PDB entry 9C59 | electron microscopy, 4.30 A resolution (low resolution: residue-level contacts below are approximate; hydrogen-bond / salt-bridge calls are withheld) | chains B and M of the 14 polymer chains in the assembly

== Chain B ==
Molecule: AP-3 complex subunit beta-1
Source organism: Homo sapiens
Reference sequence: O00203 (AP3B1_HUMAN); residues 1-677 here = UniProt positions 1-677
Amino-acid sequence (677 residues; each row starts with the number of its first residue):
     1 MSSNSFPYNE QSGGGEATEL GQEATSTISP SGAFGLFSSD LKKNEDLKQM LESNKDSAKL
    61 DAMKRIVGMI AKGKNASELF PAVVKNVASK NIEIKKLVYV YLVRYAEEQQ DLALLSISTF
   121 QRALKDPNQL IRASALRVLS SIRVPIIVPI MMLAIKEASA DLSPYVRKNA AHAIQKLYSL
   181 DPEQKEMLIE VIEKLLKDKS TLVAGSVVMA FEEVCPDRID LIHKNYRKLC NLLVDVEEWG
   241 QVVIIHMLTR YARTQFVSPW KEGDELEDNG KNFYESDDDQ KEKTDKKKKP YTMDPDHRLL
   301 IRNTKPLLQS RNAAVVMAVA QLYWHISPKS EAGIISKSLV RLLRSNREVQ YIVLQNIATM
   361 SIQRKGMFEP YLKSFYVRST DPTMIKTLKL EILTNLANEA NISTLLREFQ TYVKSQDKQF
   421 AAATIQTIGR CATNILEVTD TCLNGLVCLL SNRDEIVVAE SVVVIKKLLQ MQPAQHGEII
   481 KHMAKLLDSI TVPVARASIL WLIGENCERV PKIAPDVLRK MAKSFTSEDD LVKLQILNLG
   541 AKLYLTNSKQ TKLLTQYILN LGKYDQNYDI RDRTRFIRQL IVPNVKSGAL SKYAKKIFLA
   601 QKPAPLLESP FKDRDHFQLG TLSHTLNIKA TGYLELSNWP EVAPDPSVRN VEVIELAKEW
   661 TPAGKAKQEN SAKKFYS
Unresolved in the structure: 1-34, 261-289, 651-677
Swiss-Prot annotation at these positions:
  - modified residue (Phosphoserine): S276, S609
  - natural variant: L390 to Q410 (deletion: In HPS2), L580 (L580R: In HPS2)

== Chain M ==
Molecule: AP-3 complex subunit mu-1
Source organism: Homo sapiens
Reference sequence: Q9Y2T2 (AP3M1_HUMAN); residue numbers follow UniProt; this construct covers 1-418
Amino-acid sequence (418 residues; numbered 1 to 418; the number before each row is that of its first residue):
     1 MIHSLFLINC SGDIFLEKHW KSVVSQSVCD YFFEAQEKAA DVENVPPVIS TPHHYLISIY
    61 RDKLFFVSVI QTEVPPLFVI EFLHRVADTF QDYFGECSEA AIKDNVVIVY ELLEEMLDNG
   121 FPLATESNIL KELIKPPTIL RSVVNSITGS SNVGDTLPTG QLSNIPWRRA GVKYTNNEAY
   181 FDVVEEIDAI IDKSGSTVFA EIQGVIDACI KLSGMPDLSL SFMNPRLLDD VSFHPCIRFK
   241 RWESERVLSF IPPDGNFRLI SYRVSSQNLV AIPVYVKHSI SFKENSSCGR FDITIGPKQN
   301 MGKTIEGITV TVHMPKVVLN MNLTPTQGSY TFDPVTKVLT WDVGKITPQK LPSLKGLVNL
   361 QSGAPKPEEN PSLNIQFKIQ QLAISGLKVN RLDMYGEKYK PFKGVKYVTK AGKFQVRT

== How chain B and chain M interact ==
Residue-residue contacts (125; chain B residue first):
  I70(B) with Y110(M)
  A71(B) with F15(M); E17(M); V106(M)
  G73(B) with E17(M)
  I92(B) with S151(M); G154(M); D155(M)
  E93(B) with S151(M)
  K96(B) with E111(M)
  V100(B) with Y110(M)
  R104(B) with V23(M)
  N128(B) with D155(M)
  L130(B) with D155(M); T156(M); L157(M)
  R137(B) with E114(M); E115(M); D118(M); L123(M)
  R143(B) with K21(M); S22(M)
  P164(B) with L162(M)
  Y165(B) with L157(M); Q161(M)
  N169(B) with L123(M)
  H172(B) with F121(M); P122(M)
  Q175(B) with N119(M); F121(M)
  K176(B) with N119(M)
  L202(B) with Q161(M)
  M209(B) with M1(M); F121(M)
  E213(B) with M1(M); F121(M)
  E237(B) with P166(M)
  E238(B) with R85(M)
  W239(B) with F78(M); E81(M); F82(M); P122(M); T125(M)
  H246(B) with P75(M)
  P306(B) with F239(M)
  Q309(B) with V231(M); S232(M); F233(M); F239(M)
  S310(B) with F233(M)
  R311(B) with R85(M); F233(M); H234(M)
  N312(B) with E81(M)
  A313(B) with E81(M)
  A314(B) with L77(M); E81(M)
  M317(B) with L77(M)
  K337(B) with D230(M)
  V340(B) with R263(M)
  R341(B) with D230(M); S232(M); S261(M); R263(M)
  R344(B) with D188(M); E201(M); Q203(M)
  N346(B) with H84(M)
  R347(B) with E43(M); Y60(M)
  E348(B) with P47(M); S58(M); I59(M); Y60(M); I80(M)
  Y351(B) with P47(M)
  I352(B) with P76(M); L77(M)
  K373(B) with V198(M); F199(M)
  V377(B) with R417(M)
  R378(B) with D188(M); K413(M); Q415(M)
  S379(B) with Q415(M)
  T380(B) with Q415(M)
  P382(B) with E43(M); N44(M)
  T383(B) with N44(M)
  M384(B) with N44(M); V45(M)
  E408(B) with R417(M)
  T411(B) with E369(M); R417(M)
  Y412(B) with R417(M)
  K414(B) with E368(M); E369(M)
  S415(B) with E368(M); E369(M)
  Q416(B) with E369(M); P371(M)
  K418(B) with E368(M)
  R453(B) with P365(M); K366(M); P367(M); E368(M)
  G620(B) with P76(M)
  T621(B) with E73(M); P76(M)
  L622(B) with V48(M); E73(M); V74(M); P76(M)
  S623(B) with E73(M)
  T625(B) with V48(M)
  L626(B) with V48(M); S50(M); Y55(M)
  A630(B) with Y55(M); E73(M)
  T631(B) with Y55(M); T72(M); E73(M)
  G632(B) with E73(M)
  Y633(B) with E73(M)
Also at the interface, not in a pair above, chain B (79 interface residues in all): K64, V67, G68, K72, L97, K168, V242, V349, S374, Y376, N452
Also at the interface, not in a pair above, chain M (78 interface residues in all): L16, Q71, V107, L117, G149, V153, I190, D229, P235

== Overview ==
79 residues of chain B and 78 residues of chain M are in contact.
Here chain B is AP-3 complex subunit beta-1 and chain M is AP-3 complex subunit mu-1, both from Homo sapiens.
Entry 9C59 (Human AP-3 dimer bound to myristoylated Arf1 (Q71L) and LAMP1 cargo on a lipid nanodisc) was
determined by electron microscopy together with 9C58, 9C5A, 9C5B and 9C5C from the same study.
